Entry 7U5E (electron microscopy, 4.03 A resolution (low resolution: residue-level contacts below are approximate; hydrogen-bond / salt-bridge calls are withheld)); this record covers chains 1 and E of the 13 polymer chains in the assembly.

== Chain 1 ==
Molecule: crRNA
Organism: Aeromonas salmonicida
Sequence (60 nucleotides; numbered 1 to 60; the number before each row is that of its first residue):
     1 CCAAGAAAAG GACUGGAAGA AAUCAUCCAA GUUGGGGACU AUUUUCUGCC GUAUAGGCAG

== Chain E ==
Name: Cas7
Organism: Aeromonas salmonicida
Sequence (347 residues; numbered 1 to 347; the number before each row is that of its first residue):
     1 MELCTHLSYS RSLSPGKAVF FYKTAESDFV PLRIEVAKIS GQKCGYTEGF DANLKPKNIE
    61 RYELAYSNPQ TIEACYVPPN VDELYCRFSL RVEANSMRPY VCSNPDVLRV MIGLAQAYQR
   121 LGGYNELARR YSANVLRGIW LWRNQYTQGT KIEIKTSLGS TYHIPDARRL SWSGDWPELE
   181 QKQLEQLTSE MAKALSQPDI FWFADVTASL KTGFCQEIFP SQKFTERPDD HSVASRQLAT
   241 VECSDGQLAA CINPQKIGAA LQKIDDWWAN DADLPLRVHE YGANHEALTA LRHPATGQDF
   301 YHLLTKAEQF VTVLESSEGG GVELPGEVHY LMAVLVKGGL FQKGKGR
Unresolved in the structure: 1-2, 345-347

== How chain 1 and chain E interact ==
Pairs across the interface - 35 pairs, chain 1 then chain E:
  A22(1) - Tyr100(E)
  U23(1) - Ser8(E)
  U23(1) - Tyr9(E)
  U23(1) - Ser10(E)
  U23(1) - Tyr100(E)
  U23(1) - Leu340(E)
  C24(1) - Ser10(E)
  C24(1) - Arg11(E)
  C24(1) - Gly338(E)
  C24(1) - Gly339(E)
  C24(1) - Leu340(E)
  A25(1) - Arg11(E)
  U26(1) - Gln255(E)
  U26(1) - Lys256(E)
  U26(1) - Ala259(E)
  U26(1) - Arg277(E)
  U26(1) - His285(E)
  C27(1) - Gln222(E)
  C27(1) - Lys223(E)
  C27(1) - Phe224(E)
  C27(1) - Thr225(E)
  C27(1) - Asn253(E)
  C27(1) - Gln255(E)
  C28(1) - Gln222(E)
  C28(1) - Lys256(E)
  A29(1) - Arg143(E)
  A29(1) - Gln222(E)
  A30(1) - Arg143(E)
  G31(1) - Ile39(E)
  G31(1) - Gly41(E)
  G31(1) - Gln42(E)
  G31(1) - Gln70(E)
  U32(1) - Ser40(E)
  U33(1) - Ile39(E)
  U33(1) - Ser40(E)
Interface residues without a listed pair, chain E (28 interface residues in all): Asn68, Pro69, Trp142, Ser221

== Overview ==
12 residues of chain 1 face 28 of chain E across their interface.
Here chain 1 is crRNA and chain E is Cas7, both from Aeromonas salmonicida. Entry 7U5E (I-F3b Cascade-TniQ
partial R-loop complex) was determined by electron microscopy, deposited together with 7U5D.
